8FUK - chains F and H of the 11 polymer chains in the assembly; structure by electron microscopy, 3.36 A resolution.

Chain F:
Protein: Cas7
From: Vibrio cholerae
UniProt: A0A6I8WFX5 (A0A6I8WFX5_VIBCL); residue numbers follow UniProt; this construct covers 1-352
Sequence (352 residues; each row starts with the number of its first residue):
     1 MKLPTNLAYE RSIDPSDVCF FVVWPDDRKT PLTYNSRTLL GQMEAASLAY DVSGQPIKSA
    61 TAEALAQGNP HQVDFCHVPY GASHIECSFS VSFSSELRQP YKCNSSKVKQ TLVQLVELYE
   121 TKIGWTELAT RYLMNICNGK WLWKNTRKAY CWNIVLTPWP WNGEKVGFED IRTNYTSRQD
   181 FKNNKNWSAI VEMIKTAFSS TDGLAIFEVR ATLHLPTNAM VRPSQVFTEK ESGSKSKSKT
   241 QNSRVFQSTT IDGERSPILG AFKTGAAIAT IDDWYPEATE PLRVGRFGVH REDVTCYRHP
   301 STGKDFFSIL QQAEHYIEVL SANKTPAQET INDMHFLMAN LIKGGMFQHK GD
Disordered / not traced: 1, 41-70, 229-242, 273-282, 350-352

Chain H:
Protein: Cas6
From: Vibrio cholerae
UniProt: A0A6I8WFX3 (A0A6I8WFX3_VIBCL); numbering as in UniProt (aligned over 1-199)
Sequence (199 residues; numbered 1 to 199; the number before each row is that of its first residue):
     1 MKWYYKTITF LPELCNNESL AAKCLRVLHG FNYQYETRNI GVSFPLWCDA TVGKKISFVS
    61 KNKIELDLLL KQHYFVQMEQ LQYFHISNTV LVPEDCTYVS FRRCQSIDKL TAAGLARKIR
   121 RLEKRALSRG EQFDPSSFAQ KEHTAIAHYH SLGESSKQTN RNFRLNIRML SEQPREGNSI
   181 FSSYGLSNSE NSFQPVPLI
Disordered / not traced: 1, 199

Chain F / chain H interface:
Pairs across the interface (27):
  Trp24(F) - Ser136(H)
  Arg28(F) - Ser136(H)
  Thr33(F) - Gln140(H)  hydrogen bond (backbone-side chain)
  Asn35(F) - Lys141(H)
  Asn35(F) - Glu142(H)
  Asn35(F) - Thr144(H)
  Ser36(F) - Glu142(H)  hydrogen bond (side chain-backbone)
  Ser36(F) - His143(H)  hydrogen bond
  Ser36(F) - Thr144(H)  hydrogen bond (backbone-backbone)
  Arg37(F) - Thr144(H)
  Arg37(F) - Ile146(H)
  Arg37(F) - Tyr149(H)  hydrogen bond
  Thr38(F) - Thr144(H)  hydrogen bond (backbone-backbone)
  Thr38(F) - Ala145(H)
  Thr38(F) - Ile146(H)  hydrogen bond (backbone-backbone)
  Leu39(F) - Ile146(H)  hydrophobic
  Leu40(F) - Ala145(H)  hydrophobic
  Leu40(F) - Ile146(H)  hydrogen bond (backbone-backbone)
  Leu40(F) - His148(H)
  His77(F) - Ala112(H)
  Tyr80(F) - Ile119(H)  hydrophobic
  Tyr80(F) - Glu123(H)
  Tyr80(F) - Pro135(H)
  Asn218(F) - Ala112(H)
  Asn218(F) - Ala116(H)
  Arg255(F) - Glu142(H)  salt bridge
  Arg255(F) - His143(H)  hydrogen bond
Also at the interface, not in a pair above, chain F (15 interface residues in all): Asp26, Tyr34
Also at the interface, not in a pair above, chain H (21 interface residues in all): Ile107, Leu110, Ala113, Arg120, Asp134, Ala147

Overview:
15 residues of chain F face 21 of chain H across their interface; the contacts include 9 hydrogen bonds and 1
salt bridge. Polar contacts include Arg255(F)-Glu142(H), Thr33(F)-Gln140(H) and Ser36(F)-Glu142(H).
Here chain F is Cas7 and chain H is Cas6, both from Vibrio cholerae. Entry 8FUK (V. cholerae TniQ-Cascade
complex with Type III-B crRNA) was determined by electron microscopy.
